PDB entry 8AC2 | electron microscopy, 3.70 A resolution | chains C and E of the 7 polymer chains in the assembly

# Chain C
Molecule: DNA-directed RNA polymerase subunit beta
Source organism: Escherichia coli K-12
Notes: EC 2.7.7.6
Reference sequence: P0A8V2 (RPOB_ECOLI); residue numbers follow UniProt; this construct covers 1-1342
Sequence (1342 residues; each row starts with the number of its first residue):
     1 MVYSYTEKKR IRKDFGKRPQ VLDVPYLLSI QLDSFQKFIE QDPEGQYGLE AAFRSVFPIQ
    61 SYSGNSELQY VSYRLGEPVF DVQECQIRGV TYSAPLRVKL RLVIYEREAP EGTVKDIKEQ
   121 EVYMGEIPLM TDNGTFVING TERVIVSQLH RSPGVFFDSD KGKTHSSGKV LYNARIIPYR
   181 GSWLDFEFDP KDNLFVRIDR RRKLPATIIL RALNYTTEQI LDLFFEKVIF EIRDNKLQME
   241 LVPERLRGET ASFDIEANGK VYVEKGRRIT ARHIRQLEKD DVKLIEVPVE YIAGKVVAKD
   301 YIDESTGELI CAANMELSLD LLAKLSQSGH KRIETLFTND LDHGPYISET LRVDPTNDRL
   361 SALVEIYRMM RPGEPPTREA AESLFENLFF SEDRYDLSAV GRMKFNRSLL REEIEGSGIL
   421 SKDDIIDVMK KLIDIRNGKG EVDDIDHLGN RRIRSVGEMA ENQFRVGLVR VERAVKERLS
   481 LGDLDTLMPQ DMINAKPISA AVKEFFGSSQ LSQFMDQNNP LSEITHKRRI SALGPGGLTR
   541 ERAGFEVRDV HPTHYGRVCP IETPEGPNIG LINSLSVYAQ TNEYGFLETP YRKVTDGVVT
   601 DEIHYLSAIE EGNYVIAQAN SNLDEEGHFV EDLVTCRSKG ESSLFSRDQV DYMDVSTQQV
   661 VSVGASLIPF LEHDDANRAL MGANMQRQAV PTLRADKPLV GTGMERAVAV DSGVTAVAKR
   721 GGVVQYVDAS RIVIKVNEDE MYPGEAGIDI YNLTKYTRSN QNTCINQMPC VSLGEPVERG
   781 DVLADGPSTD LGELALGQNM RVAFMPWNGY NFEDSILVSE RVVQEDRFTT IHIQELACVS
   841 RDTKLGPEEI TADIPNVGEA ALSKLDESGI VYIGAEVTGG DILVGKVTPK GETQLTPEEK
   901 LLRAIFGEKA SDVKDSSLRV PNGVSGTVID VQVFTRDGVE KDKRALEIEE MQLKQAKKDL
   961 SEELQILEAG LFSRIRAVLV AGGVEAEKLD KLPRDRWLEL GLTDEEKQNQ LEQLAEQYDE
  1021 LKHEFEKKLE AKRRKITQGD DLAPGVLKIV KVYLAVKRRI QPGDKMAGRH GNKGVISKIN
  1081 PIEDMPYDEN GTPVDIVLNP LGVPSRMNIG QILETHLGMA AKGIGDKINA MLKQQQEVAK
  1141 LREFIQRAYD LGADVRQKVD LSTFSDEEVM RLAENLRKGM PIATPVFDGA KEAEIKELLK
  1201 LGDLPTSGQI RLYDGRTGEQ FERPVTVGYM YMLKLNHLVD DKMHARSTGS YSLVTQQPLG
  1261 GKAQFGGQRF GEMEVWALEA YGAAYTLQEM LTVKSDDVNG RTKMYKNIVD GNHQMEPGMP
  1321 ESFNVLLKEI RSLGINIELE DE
Not modelled in the structure: 1, 890-911
Swiss-Prot annotation at these positions:
  - modified residue (N6-acetyllysine): Lys1022, Lys1200
  - mutagenesis: Ile561 (I561S: Resistant to antibiotics salinamide A and B), Ile569 (I569S: Resistant to antibiotics salinamide A and B), Ala665 (A665E: Resistant to antibiotics salinamide A and B), Asp675 (D675A/G: Resistant to antibiotics salinamide A and B), Asn677 (N677H/K: Resistant to antibiotics salinamide A and B), Leu680 (L680M: Resistant to antibiotics salinamide A and B), Glu813 (E813K: Disrupts the enzyme's active center)

# Chain E
Molecule: DNA-directed RNA polymerase subunit omega
Source organism: Escherichia coli K-12
Notes: EC 2.7.7.6
Reference sequence: P0A800 (RPOZ_ECOLI); numbering as in UniProt (aligned over 1-91)
Sequence (91 residues; numbered 1 to 91; the number before each row is that of its first residue):
     1 MARVTVQDAV EKIGNRFDLV LVAARRARQM QVGGKDPLVP EENDKTTVIA LREIEEGLIN
    61 NQILDVRERQ EQQEQEAAEL QAVTAIAEGR R
Not modelled in the structure: 1, 72-91

# Interface between chain C and chain E
Residue-residue contacts (8; chain C residue first):
  Gly1282(C) with Phe17(E)
  Tyr1285(C) with Leu21(E)
  Gly1311(C) with Gln31(E), hydrogen bond (backbone-side chain)
  Asn1312(C) with Gln31(E); Val32(E)
  His1313(C) with Arg28(E), hydrogen bond (backbone-side chain); Gln31(E), hydrogen bond
  Gln1314(C) with Arg28(E)
Interface residues without a listed pair, chain C (7 interface residues in all): Met1315

# In short
7 residues of chain C face 5 of chain E across their interface, with 3 hydrogen bonds. Among the polar pairs
are Gly1311(C)-Gln31(E), His1313(C)-Arg28(E) and His1313(C)-Gln31(E). UniProt lists 7 mutagenesis sites on
chain C.
Here chain C is DNA-directed RNA polymerase subunit beta and chain E is DNA-directed RNA polymerase subunit
omega, both from Escherichia coli K-12. Entry 8AC2 (RNA polymerase- post-terminated, open clamp state) was
determined by electron microscopy (same publication as 8ABY, 8ABZ, 8AC0, 8AC1, 8ACP and 8AD1).
